PDB entry 3QO1 | X-ray diffraction, 2.40 A resolution | chains A and B

Chain A:
Molecule: Fab fragment of IMMUNOGLOBULIN G1 LIGHT CHAIN
From: Homo sapiens
Notes: antibody fragment or engineered binder
Sequence (219 residues; numbered 1 to 219; the number before each row is that of its first residue):
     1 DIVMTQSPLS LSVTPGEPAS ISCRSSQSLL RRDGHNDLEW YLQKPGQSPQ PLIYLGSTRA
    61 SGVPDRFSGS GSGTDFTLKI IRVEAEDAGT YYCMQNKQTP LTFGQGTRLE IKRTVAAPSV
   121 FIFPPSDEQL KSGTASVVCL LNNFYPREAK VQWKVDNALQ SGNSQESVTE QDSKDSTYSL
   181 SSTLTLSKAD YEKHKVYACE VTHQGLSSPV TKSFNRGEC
Disulfide bonds: Cys-23/Cys-93, Cys-139/Cys-199

Chain B:
Molecule: Fab fragment of IMMUNOGLOBULIN G1 HEAVY CHAIN
From: Homo sapiens
Notes: antibody fragment or engineered binder
Sequence (220 residues; each row starts with the number of its first residue):
     1 EVQLVESGGG LVQPGGSLKL SCAASGFTLS GSNVHWVRQA SGKGLEWVGR IKRNAESDAT
    61 AYAASMRGRL TISRDDSKNT AFLQMNSLKS DDTAMYYCVI RGDVYNRQWG QGTLVTVSSA
   121 STKGPSVFPL APSSKSTSGG TAALGCLVKD YFPEPVTVSW NSGALTSGVH TFPAVLQSSG
   181 LYSLSSVVTV PSSSLGTQTY ICNVNHKPSN TKVDKRVEPK
Disordered / not traced: 1
Disulfide bonds: Cys-22/Cys-98, Cys-146/Cys-202

Interface between chain A and chain B:
Pairs across the interface - 69 pairs, chain A then chain B:
  Glu-39(A) / Arg-101(B)  salt bridge
  Glu-39(A) / Arg-107(B)  salt bridge
  Tyr-41(A) / Arg-101(B)
  Tyr-41(A) / Arg-107(B)
  Tyr-41(A) / Trp-109(B)
  Gln-43(A) / Gln-39(B)  hydrogen bond
  Gln-43(A) / Tyr-97(B)
  Ser-48(A) / Tyr-97(B)
  Ser-48(A) / Trp-109(B)
  Ser-48(A) / Gly-110(B)  hydrogen bond (side chain-backbone)
  Ser-48(A) / Gln-111(B)
  Pro-49(A) / Leu-45(B)  hydrophobic
  Pro-49(A) / Trp-109(B)
  Pro-51(A) / Arg-107(B)
  Pro-51(A) / Gln-108(B)
  Tyr-54(A) / Arg-107(B)
  Tyr-92(A) / Gln-39(B)
  Tyr-92(A) / Lys-43(B)  hydrogen bond (side chain-backbone)
  Tyr-92(A) / Gly-44(B)
  Tyr-92(A) / Leu-45(B)  hydrophobic
  Met-94(A) / Arg-101(B)
  Asn-96(A) / Arg-101(B)
  Thr-99(A) / Trp-47(B)
  Thr-99(A) / Arg-50(B)
  Pro-100(A) / Trp-47(B)  hydrophobic
  Leu-101(A) / His-35(B)
  Leu-101(A) / Trp-47(B)
  Phe-103(A) / Val-37(B)  hydrophobic
  Phe-103(A) / Leu-45(B)
  Phe-121(A) / Lys-135(B)
  Phe-121(A) / Ser-136(B)
  Phe-121(A) / Ser-138(B)
  Phe-121(A) / Ala-143(B)  hydrophobic
  Ile-122(A) / Lys-135(B)  hydrogen bond (backbone-backbone)
  Ile-122(A) / Ser-136(B)
  Phe-123(A) / Leu-130(B)  hydrophobic
  Phe-123(A) / Ala-131(B)
  Phe-123(A) / Ser-136(B)
  Phe-123(A) / Ala-143(B)
  Phe-123(A) / Leu-144(B)
  Ser-126(A) / Phe-128(B)
  Ser-126(A) / Pro-129(B)
  Glu-128(A) / Pro-129(B)
  Glu-128(A) / Lys-215(B)  salt bridge
  Gln-129(A) / Phe-128(B)
  Gln-129(A) / Leu-147(B)
  Gln-129(A) / Lys-149(B)
  Ser-132(A) / Phe-128(B)
  Ser-136(A) / Leu-147(B)
  Ser-136(A) / Lys-149(B)
  Leu-140(A) / Phe-172(B)  hydrophobic
  Leu-140(A) / Val-187(B)  hydrophobic
  Asn-142(A) / His-170(B)  hydrogen bond
  Asn-142(A) / Thr-189(B)
  Asn-143(A) / His-170(B)  hydrogen bond
  Gln-165(A) / Val-175(B)
  Gln-165(A) / Leu-176(B)  hydrogen bond (side chain-backbone)
  Gln-165(A) / Gln-177(B)
  Glu-166(A) / Val-175(B)
  Ser-167(A) / Phe-172(B)
  Ser-167(A) / Pro-173(B)  hydrogen bond (side chain-backbone)
  Val-168(A) / Pro-173(B)
  Thr-169(A) / Phe-172(B)
  Ser-179(A) / His-170(B)  hydrogen bond
  Ser-179(A) / Phe-172(B)
  Leu-180(A) / Phe-172(B)
  Ser-181(A) / Phe-172(B)
  Ser-213(A) / Lys-135(B)
  Phe-214(A) / Lys-135(B)
Also at the interface, not in a pair above, chain A (38 interface residues in all): Gln-47, Gln-105, Val-138
Also at the interface, not in a pair above, chain B (42 interface residues in all): Glu-46, Ala-61, Asn-106, Thr-137, Thr-141, Thr-171, Ser-185

Overview:
38 residues of chain A and 42 residues of chain B are in contact; the contacts include 9 hydrogen bonds and 3
salt bridges. Among the polar pairs are Glu-39(A)/Arg-101(B), Glu-39(A)/Arg-107(B) and Glu-128(A)/Lys-215(B).
Here chain A is Fab fragment of IMMUNOGLOBULIN G1 LIGHT CHAIN and chain B is Fab fragment of IMMUNOGLOBULIN G1
HEAVY CHAIN, both from Homo sapiens. Entry 3QO1 (Monoclinic form of IgG1 Fab fragment (apo form) sharing same
Fv as IgA) was determined by X-ray diffraction together with 3QNX, 3QNY, 3QNZ and 3M8O from the same study.
